Entry 4R7Z (X-ray diffraction, 3.80 A resolution); this record covers chains D and N of the 16 polymer chains in the assembly.

== Chain D (and N) ==
Name: Cell division control protein 21
From: Pyrococcus furiosus
Notes: fragment: AAA+ domain of PfMCM (UNP 263-361/729-966); chain N of this document is another copy of the same molecule, construct and numbering; everything in this record applies to it too
UniProtKB: Q8U3I4 (Q8U3I4_PYRFU); numbering as in UniProt; present here: 262-352, 753-966
Chain sequence (338 residues; numbered 262 to 966; 367 numbers in that range are skipped by the numbering (no residue carries them; nothing is unmodelled there); the number before each row is that of its first residue; X marks 33 residues of unknown identity (built as UNK)):
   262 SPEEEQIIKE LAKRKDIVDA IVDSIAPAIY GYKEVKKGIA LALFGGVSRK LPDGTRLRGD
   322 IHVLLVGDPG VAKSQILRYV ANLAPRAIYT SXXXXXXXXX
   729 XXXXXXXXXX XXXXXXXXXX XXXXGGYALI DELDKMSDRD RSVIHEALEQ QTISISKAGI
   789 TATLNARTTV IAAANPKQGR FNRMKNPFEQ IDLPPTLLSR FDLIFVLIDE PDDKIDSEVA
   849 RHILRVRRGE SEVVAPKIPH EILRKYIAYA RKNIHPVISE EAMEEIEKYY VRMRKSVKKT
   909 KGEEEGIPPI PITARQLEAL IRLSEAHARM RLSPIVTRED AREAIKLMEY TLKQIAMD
Disordered / not traced: 262, 747-752, 905-918, 966
Ion coordination: Mg2+: Ser335 (together with ADP)
Small-molecule neighbours: ADP (adenosine-5'-diphosphate): Ile290, Tyr291, Tyr293, Asp329, Pro330, Gly331, Val332, Ala333, Lys334, Ser335, Gln336, Asn803, Val847, Ile851

== Interface between chain D and chain N ==
Chains D and N do not touch in the deposited assembly.

== Overview ==
Chain D and chain N make no direct contact in this assembly. Ligands of chain D: ADP.
Both chains are Cell division control protein 21 (Pyrococcus furiosus). Entry 4R7Z (PfMCM-AAA double-octamer)
was determined by X-ray diffraction (same publication as 4R7Y).
